6A3L - chains A and B; structure by X-ray diffraction, 2.14 A resolution.

Chain A (and B):
Molecule: Cytochrome c
Organism: Shewanella violacea (strain JCM 10179 / CIP 106290 / LMG 19151 / DSS12)
Notes: chain B of this document is another copy of the same molecule, construct and numbering; everything in this record applies to it too
UniProtKB: D4ZGZ2 (D4ZGZ2_SHEVD); residues 1-129 here correspond to UniProt positions 19-147 (UniProt number = residue number + 18)
Amino-acid sequence (129 residues; numbered 1 to 129; the number before each row is that of its first residue):
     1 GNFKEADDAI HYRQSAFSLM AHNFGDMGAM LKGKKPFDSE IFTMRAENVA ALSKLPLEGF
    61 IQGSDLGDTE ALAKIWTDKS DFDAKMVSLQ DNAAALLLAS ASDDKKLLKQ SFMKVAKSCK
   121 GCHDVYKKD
Glycans and other covalent adducts: heme c (HEC) linked to C119, C122
Ion coordination: heme c Fe near H123 (its only coordinating residue here)
Small-molecule neighbours: heme c (HEC): I10, R13, Q14, F17, S18, M20, A21, F24, F60, T69, E70, A71, I75, F82, K85, M86, L89, V115, S118, H123, Y126, K127

Interface between chain A and chain B:
Contacting residue pairs (31; chain A residue first):
  N2(A) - H22(B)  hydrogen bond
  N2(A) - D26(B)
  N2(A) - R45(B)
  F3(A) - H22(B)
  H11(A) - S18(B)  hydrogen bond
  Y12(A) - L19(B)  hydrophobic
  Y12(A) - H22(B)
  Y12(A) - N23(B)  hydrogen bond
  S15(A) - S15(B)  hydrogen bond
  S15(A) - L19(B)
  A16(A) - L19(B)  hydrophobic
  L19(A) - Y12(B)
  L19(A) - S15(B)
  L19(A) - A16(B)
  H22(A) - N2(B)
  H22(A) - F3(B)
  H22(A) - Y12(B)
  H22(A) - E58(B)  salt bridge
  N23(A) - Y12(B)  hydrogen bond
  D26(A) - N2(B)
  K35(A) - N2(B)  hydrogen bond
  R45(A) - E58(B)  salt bridge
  E47(A) - K54(B)  salt bridge
  N48(A) - L55(B)
  A51(A) - A51(B)  hydrophobic
  L52(A) - L55(B)  hydrophobic
  L55(A) - L19(B)  hydrophobic
  L55(A) - N48(B)
  L55(A) - L52(B)  hydrophobic
  E58(A) - H22(B)  salt bridge
  E58(A) - R45(B)  salt bridge
Other interface residues (no listed pair), chain A (19 interface residues in all): K54
Other interface residues (no listed pair), chain B (19 interface residues in all): K35, E47

Overview:
Chain A and chain B each contribute 19 residues to their interface, with 6 hydrogen bonds and 5 salt bridges.
Among the polar pairs are H22(A)-E58(B), R45(A)-E58(B) and E47(A)-K54(B). Covalently linked heme c: at
C119(A).
Both chains are Cytochrome c (Shewanella violacea (strain JCM 10179 / CIP 106290 / LMG 19151 / DSS12)). Entry
6A3L (Crystal structure of cytochrome c' from Shewanella violacea DSS12) was determined by X-ray diffraction,
deposited together with 6A3K.
